Entry 4E7O (X-ray diffraction, 2.20 A resolution); this record covers chains A and B.

== Chain A (and B) ==
Protein: Response regulator
Source organism: Streptococcus pneumoniae
Notes: chain B of this document is another copy of the same molecule, construct and numbering; everything in this record applies to it too
Reference sequence: Q8DNC2 (Q8DNC2_STRR6); residue numbers follow UniProt; this construct covers 1-130
Sequence (150 residues; row label = number of the first residue in the row; numbers below 1 keep their minus sign (Met-19 is residue -19)):
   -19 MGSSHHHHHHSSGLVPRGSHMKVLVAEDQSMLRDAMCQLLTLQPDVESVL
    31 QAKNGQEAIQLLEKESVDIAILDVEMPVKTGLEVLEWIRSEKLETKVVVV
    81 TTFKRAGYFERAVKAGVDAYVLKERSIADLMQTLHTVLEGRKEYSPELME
Unresolved in the structure: -19 to -1, 130 (chain B: -19 to -1)
Construct notes: expression tag (-19 to 0)
Metal / ion sites: Mg2+: Asp8, Asp53, Glu55

== How chain A and chain B interact ==
Contacting residue pairs - 11 pairs, chain A then chain B:
  Phe89(A) - Met129(B)  hydrophobic
  Val93(A) - Met129(B)  hydrophobic
  Gln112(A) - Arg121(B)
  Thr116(A) - Arg121(B)  hydrogen bond
  Glu119(A) - Arg121(B)  salt bridge
  Arg121(A) - Thr116(B)  hydrogen bond
  Arg121(A) - Glu119(B)  salt bridge
  Arg121(A) - Arg121(B)
  Tyr124(A) - Met129(B)  hydrophobic
  Met129(A) - Phe89(B)  hydrophobic
  Met129(A) - Met129(B)  hydrophobic
Other interface residues (no listed pair), chain A (9 interface residues in all): Lys122
Other interface residues (no listed pair), chain B (9 interface residues in all): His115, Lys122, Tyr124, Pro126

== Overview ==
Chain A and chain B each contribute 9 residues to their interface; the contacts include 2 hydrogen bonds and 2
salt bridges. Among the polar pairs are Glu119(A)-Arg121(B) and Thr116(A)-Arg121(B). The Mg2+ site is built by
Asp8(A), Asp53(A) and Glu55(A).
Both chains are Response regulator (Streptococcus pneumoniae). Entry 4E7O (Crystal structure of receiver
domain of putative NarL family response regulator spr1814 from Streptococcus pneumoniae) was determined by
X-ray diffraction.
